Entry 1G21 (X-ray diffraction, 3.00 A resolution); this record covers chains B and E of the 8 polymer chains in the assembly.

== Chain B ==
Protein: Nitrogenase molybdenum-iron protein beta chain
Organism: Azotobacter vinelandii
Notes: EC 1.18.6.1
Reference sequence: P07329 (NIFK_AZOVI); numbering as in UniProt (aligned over 1-523)
Sequence (523 residues; each row starts with the number of its first residue):
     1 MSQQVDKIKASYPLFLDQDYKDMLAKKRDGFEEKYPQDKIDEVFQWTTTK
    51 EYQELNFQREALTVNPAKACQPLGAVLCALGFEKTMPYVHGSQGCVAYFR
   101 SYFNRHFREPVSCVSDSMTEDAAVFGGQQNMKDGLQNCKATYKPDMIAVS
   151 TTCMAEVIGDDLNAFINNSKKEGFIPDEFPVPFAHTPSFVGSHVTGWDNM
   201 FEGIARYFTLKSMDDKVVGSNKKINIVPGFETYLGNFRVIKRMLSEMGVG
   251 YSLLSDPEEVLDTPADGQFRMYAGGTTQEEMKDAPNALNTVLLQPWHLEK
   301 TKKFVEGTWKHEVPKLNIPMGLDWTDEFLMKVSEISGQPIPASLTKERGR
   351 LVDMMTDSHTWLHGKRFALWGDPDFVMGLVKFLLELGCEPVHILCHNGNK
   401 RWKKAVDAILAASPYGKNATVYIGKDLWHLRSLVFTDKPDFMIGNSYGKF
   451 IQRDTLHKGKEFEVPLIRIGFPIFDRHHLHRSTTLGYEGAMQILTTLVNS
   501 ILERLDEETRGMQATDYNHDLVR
Disordered / not traced: 1
Bound ions: fe(8)-S(7) cluster Fe: Cys70, Cys95, Cys153, Ser188 (shared with 3 residues of chain A); Ca2+ site 1: Arg108, Glu109 (shared with 1 residue of chain D); Ca2+ site 2: Asp353, Asp357 (shared with 2 residues of chain D)
Residues lining bound ligands: fe(8)-S(7) cluster (CLF): Cys70, Pro72, Ser92, Gly94, Cys95, Tyr98, Phe99, Thr152, Cys153, Ser188
Swiss-Prot annotation at these positions:
  - binding site ([8Fe-7S] cluster): Cys70, Cys95, Cys153, Ser188

== Chain E ==
Protein: Nitrogenase iron protein
Organism: Azotobacter vinelandii
Notes: EC 1.18.6.1
Reference sequence: P00459 (NIFH1_AZOVI); aligned to UniProt positions 1-288 over residues 1-289 (the alignment contains insertions or deletions, so no single offset holds)
Sequence (289 residues; numbered 0 to 289; 1 number in that range is skipped by the numbering (no residue carries it; nothing is unmodelled there); the number before each row is that of its first residue; numbering starts at 0):
     0 MAMRQCAIYGKGGIGKSTTTQNLVAALAEMGKKVMIVGCDPKADSTRLIL
    50 HSKAQNTIMEMAAEAGTVEDLELEDVLKAGYGGVKCVESGGPEPGVGCAG
   100 RGVITAINFLEEEGAYEDDLDFVFYDV
   128 GDVVCGGFAMPIRENKAQEIYIVCSGEMMAMYAANNISKGIVKYANSGSV
   178 RLGGLICNSRNTDREDELIIALANKLGTQMIHFVPRDNVVQRAEIRRMTV
   228 IEYDPKAKQADEYRALARKVVDNKLLVIPNPITMDELEELLMEFGIMEVE
   278 DESIVGKTAEEV
Disordered / not traced: 0-1, 271-289
Bound ions: Mg2+: Ser16 (together with ATP); 4Fe-4S cluster Fe: Cys97, Cys132 (shared with 2 residues of chain F)
Residues lining bound ligands:
  - ATP (adenosine-5'-triphosphate): Lys10, Gly11, Gly12, Ile13, Gly14, Lys15, Ser16, Thr17, Asp39, Lys41, Asp43, Arg46, Asn185, Ser186, Val211, Pro212, Arg213, Asp214, Val217, Gln218, Glu221, Gln236, Tyr240
  - 4Fe-4S cluster (SF4): Gly96, Cys97, Ala98, Gly99, Val131, Cys132

== How chain B and chain E interact ==
Pairs across the interface - 23 pairs, chain B then chain E:
  Thr119(B) - Gly65(E)
  Glu120(B) - Val67(E)
  Glu120(B) - Arg100(E)  salt bridge
  Glu120(B) - Thr104(E)  hydrogen bond
  Asp121(B) - Gly65(E)
  Ala123(B) - Gly96(E)
  Ala123(B) - Cys97(E)  hydrogen bond (backbone-backbone)
  Val124(B) - Met58(E)  hydrophobic
  Val124(B) - Pro91(E)
  Val124(B) - Gly96(E)
  Val124(B) - Cys97(E)  hydrogen bond (backbone-backbone)
  Val124(B) - Arg100(E)
  Phe125(B) - Met58(E)
  Phe125(B) - Glu59(E)
  Phe125(B) - Ala62(E)  hydrophobic
  Phe125(B) - Gly90(E)
  Phe125(B) - Pro91(E)  hydrophobic
  Phe125(B) - Val95(E)
  Phe125(B) - Gly96(E)
  Gly126(B) - Val95(E)
  Gly126(B) - Gly96(E)
  Ile158(B) - Gly96(E)
  Ile158(B) - Cys97(E)  hydrophobic
Interface residues without a listed pair, chain B (9 interface residues in all): Phe165
Interface residues without a listed pair, chain E (13 interface residues in all): Gly101

== Overview ==
9 residues of chain B and 13 residues of chain E are in contact; the contacts include 3 hydrogen bonds and 1
salt bridge. Polar contacts include Glu120(B)-Arg100(E), Glu120(B)-Thr104(E) and Ala123(B)-Cys97(E). Ligands
of chain B: fe(8)-S(7) cluster. Ligands of chain E: ATP and 4Fe-4S cluster.
Here chain B is Nitrogenase molybdenum-iron protein beta chain and chain E is Nitrogenase iron protein, both
from Azotobacter vinelandii. Entry 1G21 (Mgatp-bound and nucleotide-free structures of a nitrogenase protein
complex between leu127del-Fe protein and the mofe protein) was determined by X-ray diffraction, deposited
together with 1G20.
